Entry 6F57 (X-ray diffraction, 3.10 A resolution); this record covers chains A and B of the 4 polymer chains in the assembly.

== Chain A ==
Name: DNA (cytosine-5)-methyltransferase 3A
From: Homo sapiens
Notes: EC 2.1.1.37
UniProtKB: Q9Y6K1 (DNM3A_HUMAN); numbering as in UniProt (aligned over 628-912)
Sequence (285 residues; row label = number of the first residue in the row):
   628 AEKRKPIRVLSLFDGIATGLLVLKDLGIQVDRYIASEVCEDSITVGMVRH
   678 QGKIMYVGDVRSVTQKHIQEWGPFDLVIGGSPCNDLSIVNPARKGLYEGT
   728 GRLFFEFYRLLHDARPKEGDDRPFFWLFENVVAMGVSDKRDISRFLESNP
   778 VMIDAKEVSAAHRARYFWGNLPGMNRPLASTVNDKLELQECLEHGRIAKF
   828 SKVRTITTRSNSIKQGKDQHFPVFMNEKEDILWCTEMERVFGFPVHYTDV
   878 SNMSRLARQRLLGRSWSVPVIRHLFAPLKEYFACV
UniProt features mapped onto this chain:
  - active site: Cys710
  - binding site (S-adenosyl-L-methionine): Asp641 to Thr645, Glu664, Asp686 to Arg688, Arg891 to Trp893
  - modified residue: Cys710 (S-methylcysteine)
  - natural variant: Leu648 (L648P: In TBRS), Gly699 (G699D: In a patient with chronic myelomonocytic leukemia), Pro700 (P700L: In TBRS), Phe731 (deletion: In a patient with chronic myelomonocytic leukemia), Arg749 (R749C: In TBRS), Arg771 (R771Q: In TBRS; uncertain significance), Val778 (V778G: In TBRS; uncertain significance), Asn838 (N838D: In TBRS), Arg882 (R882C: In TBRS and AML; R882H: In TBRS and AML; R882P: In a patient with chronic myelomonocytic leukemia), Phe902 (F902S: In TBRS), Pro904 (P904L: In TBRS)
  - mutagenesis: Phe732 (F732A: Loss of activity due to the incapacity to bind the regulatory subunit DNMT3L)
Residues lining bound ligands: S-adenosylhomocysteine (SAH): Phe640, Asp641, Gly642, Ile643, Thr645, Ser663, Glu664, Val665, Cys666, Ser669, Asp686, Val687, Arg688, Gly707, Ser708, Pro709, Leu730, Arg891, Ser892, Trp893
From the paper describing this entry:
  - binding site for the 11-nt DNA strand: Cys710, Glu756, Arg790, Arg792
  - specificity-determining residues: Arg836
  - mutagenesis - R836A (5.2- and 4.2-fold): increased catalytic activity on CpA
  - mutagenesis - R836A (4.2-fold): increased catalytic activity on CpT
  - mutagenesis - R836A: unchanged catalytic activity on CpG
  - mutagenesis - V716G: abolished catalytic activity
  - disease-associated variants - V716D, P718L, R792H, T835M, R836W, N838D, K841E: decreased catalytic activity

== Chain B ==
Name: DNA (cytosine-5)-methyltransferase 3-like
From: Homo sapiens
UniProtKB: Q9UJW3 (DNM3L_HUMAN); residues 178-386 here = UniProt positions 178-386
Sequence (209 residues; row label = number of the first residue in the row):
   178 MFETVPVWRRQPVRVLSLFEDIKKELTSLGFLESGSDPGQLKHVVDVTDT
   228 VRKDVEEWGPFDLVYGATPPLGHTCDRPPSWYLFQFHRLLQYARPKPGSP
   278 RPFFWMFVDNLVLNKEDLDVASRFLEMEPVTIPDVHGGSLQNAVRVWSNI
   328 PAIRSRHWALVSEEELSLLAQNKQSSKLAAKWPTKLVKNCFLPLREYFKY
   378 FSTELTSSL
Unresolved in the structure: 178-187, 211-215, 313-317, 329-360, 380-386
UniProt features mapped onto this chain:
  - mutagenesis: Phe261 (F261A: Loss of binding to DNMT3A)

== How chain A and chain B interact ==
Pairs across the interface (32; chain A residue first):
  Arg688(A) - Arg300(B)  hydrogen bond (backbone-side chain)
  Gln692(A) - Glu303(B)
  Tyr724(A) - Pro255(B)  hydrophobic
  Tyr724(A) - Ser257(B)  hydrogen bond (backbone-side chain)
  Tyr724(A) - Trp258(B)
  Tyr724(A) - Phe261(B)  hydrophobic
  Tyr724(A) - Gln262(B)
  Glu725(A) - Pro255(B)
  Glu725(A) - Pro256(B)
  Arg729(A) - Ser257(B)  hydrogen bond
  Arg729(A) - Asp294(B)  salt bridge
  Arg729(A) - Val297(B)
  Phe732(A) - Phe261(B)  hydrophobic
  Phe732(A) - Phe301(B)
  Glu733(A) - Arg300(B)  salt bridge
  Glu733(A) - Phe301(B)
  Tyr735(A) - His264(B)  hydrogen bond
  Tyr735(A) - Arg265(B)
  Arg736(A) - Arg300(B)
  Arg736(A) - Phe301(B)
  Arg767(A) - Thr225(B)
  Arg767(A) - Asp226(B)
  Asp768(A) - Thr225(B)
  Arg771(A) - Thr225(B)
  Arg771(A) - Asp226(B)  salt bridge
  Arg771(A) - Arg265(B)  hydrogen bond (backbone-side chain)
  Arg771(A) - Tyr269(B)  hydrogen bond (backbone-side chain)
  Phe772(A) - Phe261(B)
  Phe772(A) - Gln262(B)
  Phe772(A) - Arg265(B)
  Glu774(A) - Arg229(B)  salt bridge
  Glu774(A) - Tyr269(B)
Other interface residues (no listed pair), chain B (19 interface residues in all): Gln268, Glu293

== Summary ==
14 residues of chain A and 19 residues of chain B are in contact; the contacts include 6 hydrogen bonds and 4
salt bridges. Polar pairs include Arg729(A)-Asp294(B), Glu733(A)-Arg300(B) and Arg771(A)-Asp226(B). The paper
reports a binding site for the 11-nt DNA strand at Cys710(A), Glu756(A) and Arg790(A) among others; V716D,
P718L and R792H of chain A, among others, reduce catalytic activity; 9 substitutions were tested in all.
Here chain A is DNA (cytosine-5)-methyltransferase 3A and chain B is DNA (cytosine-5)-methyltransferase
3-like, both from Homo sapiens. Entry 6F57 (Crystal structure of DNMT3A-DNMT3L in complex with single
CpG-containing DNA) was determined by X-ray diffraction together with 5YX2 and 6BRR from the same study.
